PDB entry 6VKN | electron microscopy, 3.70 A resolution | chains A and L of the 12 polymer chains in the assembly

Chain A:
Protein: Envelope glycoprotein gp160
Source organism: Human immunodeficiency virus 1
UniProtKB: Q2N0S6 (Q2N0S6_9HIV1); the construct lacks a stretch of the UniProt sequence and is renumbered around it, so the offset changes along the chain: 31-141 = UniProt 30-140; 150-185 = UniProt 141-176; 188-309 = UniProt 187-308; 312-323 = UniProt 309-320; 2 more segments
Chain sequence (475 residues; each row starts with the number of its first residue; note: 13 numbers in that range are skipped by the numbering (no residue carries them; nothing is unmodelled there); a row labelled like 185A-185J holds insertion residues (185A, then the next letters in order)):
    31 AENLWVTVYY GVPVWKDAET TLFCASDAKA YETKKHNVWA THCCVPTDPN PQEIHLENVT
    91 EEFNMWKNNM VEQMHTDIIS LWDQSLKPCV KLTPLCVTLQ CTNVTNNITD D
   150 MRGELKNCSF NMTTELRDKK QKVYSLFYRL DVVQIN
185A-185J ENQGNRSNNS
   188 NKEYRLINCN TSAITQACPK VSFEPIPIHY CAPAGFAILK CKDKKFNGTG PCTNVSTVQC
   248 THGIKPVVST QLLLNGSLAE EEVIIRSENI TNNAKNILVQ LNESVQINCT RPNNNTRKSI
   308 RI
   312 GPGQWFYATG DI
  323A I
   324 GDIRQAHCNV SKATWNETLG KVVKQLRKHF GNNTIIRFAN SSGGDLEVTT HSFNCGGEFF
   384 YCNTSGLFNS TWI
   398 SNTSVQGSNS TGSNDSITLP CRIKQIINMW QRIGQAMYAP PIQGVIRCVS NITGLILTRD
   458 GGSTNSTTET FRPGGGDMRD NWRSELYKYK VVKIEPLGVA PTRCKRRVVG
Not modelled in the structure: 61-65, 185A-185J, 398-412, 504-507
Sequence notes: engineered mutation Lys64 (Glu63 in Q2N0S6), Cys73 (Ala72 in Q2N0S6), Thr240 (Pro239 in Q2N0S6), Asn241 (Ser240 in Q2N0S6), Ile271 (Met270 in Q2N0S6), Leu288 (Phe287 in Q2N0S6), Glu290 (Thr289 in Q2N0S6), Ser291 (Pro290 in Q2N0S6), Trp316 (Ala313 in Q2N0S6), Asn332 (Thr330 in Q2N0S6), Cys501 (Ala498 in Q2N0S6)
Disulfide bonds: Cys119-Cys205, Cys126-Cys196, Cys131-Cys157, Cys218-Cys247, Cys228-Cys239, Cys296-Cys331, Cys378-Cys445, Cys385-Cys418
Glycans and other covalent adducts: N-acetylglucosamine (NAG) linked to Asn88, Asn133, Asn156, Asn160, Asn197, Asn234, Asn241, Asn262, Asn276, Asn289, Asn295, Asn301, Asn332, Asn339, Asn355, Asn386, Asn392, Asn448

Chain L:
Protein: RM19R Kappa Light Chain
Source organism: Macaca mulatta
Chain sequence (107 residues; row label = number of the first residue in the row):
     1 AIRMTQSPAI LSLSPGERAT LSCRASQSVD SRLAWYQQKP GQSPRLLIYD VSSRATGIPD
    61 RFSGSGSGTE FTLTISSLEP EDVAVYFCHQ ENDWPWTFGQ GTKVEIK
Not modelled in the structure: 1-2
Disulfide bonds: Cys23-Cys88

How chain A and chain L interact:
Residue-residue contacts - 8 pairs, chain A then chain L:
  Ala31(A) with Ser52(L), hydrogen bond (backbone-side chain); Ser53(L), hydrogen bond (backbone-backbone)
  Glu32(A) with Ser53(L)
  Asn33(A) with Asp50(L), hydrogen bond (side chain-backbone)
  Arg500(A) with Arg32(L), hydrogen bond (backbone-side chain); Asp50(L), salt bridge
  Cys501(A) with Arg32(L)
  Lys502(A) with Asp30(L), salt bridge
Other interface residues (no listed pair), chain L (7 interface residues in all): Ser31, Tyr49
From the paper, about this interface:
  - epitope / paratope residues, chain A: Arg500(A)

Summary:
6 residues of chain A and 7 residues of chain L are in contact, with 4 hydrogen bonds and 2 salt bridges.
Polar pairs include Arg500(A)-Asp50(L), Lys502(A)-Asp30(L) and Ala31(A)-Ser52(L). N-acetylglucosamine is
covalently linked to Asn88(A), Asn133(A), Asn156(A), Asn160(A), Asn197(A) and Asn234(A) and 12 more. The paper
reports the epitope/paratope residue Arg500(A).
Here chain A is Envelope glycoprotein gp160 (Human immunodeficiency virus 1) and chain L is RM19R Kappa Light
Chain (Macaca mulatta). Entry 6VKN (BG505 SOSIP.v5.2.N241.N289 in complex with rhesus macaque Fab RM19R) was
determined by electron microscopy (same publication as 6VL5 and 6VL6).
